8ENS - chains A and C; structure by X-ray diffraction, 1.45 A resolution.

# Chain A
Name: Coatomer subunit beta'
Source organism: Saccharomyces cerevisiae
Reference sequence: G2WDW6 (G2WDW6_YEASK); residue numbers follow UniProt; this construct covers 1-301
Sequence (302 residues; numbered 0 to 301; the number before each row is that of its first residue; numbering starts at 0):
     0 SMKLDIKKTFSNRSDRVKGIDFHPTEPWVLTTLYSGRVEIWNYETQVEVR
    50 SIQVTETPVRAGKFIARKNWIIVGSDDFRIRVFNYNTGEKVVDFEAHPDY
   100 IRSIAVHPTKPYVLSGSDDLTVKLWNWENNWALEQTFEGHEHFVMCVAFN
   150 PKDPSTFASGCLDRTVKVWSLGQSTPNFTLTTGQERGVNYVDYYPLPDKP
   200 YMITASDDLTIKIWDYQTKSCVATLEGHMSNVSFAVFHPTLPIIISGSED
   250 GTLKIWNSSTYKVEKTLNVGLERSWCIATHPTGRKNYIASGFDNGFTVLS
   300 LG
Sequence notes: expression tag (0)

# Chain C
Name: spike tail hepta-peptide
Sequence (7 residues; numbered 301 to 307; the number before each row is that of its first residue):
   301 GVKLHYT
Not modelled in the structure: 301

# Chain A / chain C interface
Pairs across the interface (22):
  Arg-15(A) with Thr-307(C), hydrogen bond (side chain-backbone)
  Lys-17(A) with Thr-307(C), hydrogen bond (side chain-backbone)
  Tyr-33(A) with Tyr-306(C), hydrogen bond (side chain-backbone); Thr-307(C)
  Arg-59(A) with His-305(C), hydrogen bond (side chain-backbone); Tyr-306(C), hydrogen bond (side chain-backbone); Thr-307(C), hydrogen bond (side chain-backbone)
  Asp-98(A) with Lys-303(C), salt bridge
  Tyr-99(A) with Lys-303(C); Tyr-306(C)
  Arg-101(A) with Lys-303(C); Leu-304(C), hydrogen bond (side chain-backbone); His-305(C), hydrogen bond (side chain-backbone)
  Asp-117(A) with Lys-303(C), salt bridge
  His-141(A) with Leu-304(C)
  Phe-142(A) with Lys-303(C); Leu-304(C)
  Met-144(A) with His-305(C)
  Leu-161(A) with His-305(C)
  Asn-188(A) with His-305(C)
  Asp-206(A) with His-305(C), salt bridge
  Trp-274(A) with Thr-307(C)
Interface residues without a listed pair, chain A (16 interface residues in all): Arg-272

# In short
The interface between chain A and chain C involves 16 residues on one side and 5 on the other, with 8 hydrogen
bonds and 3 salt bridges. Polar contacts include Asp-98(A)/Lys-303(C), Asp-117(A)/Lys-303(C) and
Asp-206(A)/His-305(C).
Here chain A is Coatomer subunit beta' (Saccharomyces cerevisiae) and chain C is spike tail hepta-peptide.
Entry 8ENS (Crystal structure of beta'-COPI-WD40 domain in complex with SARS-CoV-2 spike tail hepta-peptide)
was determined by X-ray diffraction, deposited together with 8ENW.
